PDB entry 5FJ9 | electron microscopy, 4.60 A resolution (low resolution: residue-level contacts below are approximate; hydrogen-bond / salt-bridge calls are withheld) | chains D and G of the 17 polymer chains in the assembly

== Chain D ==
Protein: DNA-directed RNA polymerase III subunit RPC9
Organism: Saccharomyces cerevisiae
Reference sequence: P47076 (RPC9_YEAST); residue numbers follow UniProt; this construct covers 1-161
Amino-acid sequence (161 residues; each row starts with the number of its first residue):
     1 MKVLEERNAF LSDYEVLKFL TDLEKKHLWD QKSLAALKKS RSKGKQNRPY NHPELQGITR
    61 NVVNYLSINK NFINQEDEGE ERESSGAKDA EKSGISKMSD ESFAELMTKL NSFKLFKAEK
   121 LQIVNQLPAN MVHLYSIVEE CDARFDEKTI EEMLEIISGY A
Not modelled in the structure: 36-52, 73-97

== Chain G ==
Protein: DNA-directed RNA polymerase III subunit RPC8
Organism: Saccharomyces cerevisiae
Reference sequence: P35718 (RPC8_YEAST); residue numbers follow UniProt; this construct covers 1-212
Amino-acid sequence (212 residues; each row starts with the number of its first residue):
     1 MFILSKIADL VRIPPDQFHR DTISAITHQL NNKFANKIIP NVGLCITIYD LLTVEEGQLK
    61 PGDGSSYINV TFRAVVFKPF LGEIVTGWIS KCTAEGIKVS LLGIFDDIFI PQNMLFEGCY
   121 YTPEESAWIW PMDEETKLYF DVNEKIRFRI EREVFVDVKP KSPKERELEE RAQLENEIEG
   181 KNEETPQNEK PPAYALLGSC QTDGMGLVSW WE
Not modelled in the structure: 1, 132-136, 174-188
Curated features (UniProtKB/Swiss-Prot):
  - modified residue: Ser162 (Phosphoserine)

== Chain D / chain G interface ==
Contacting residue pairs (44):
  Met1(D) - Ala8(G)
  Met1(D) - Asp9(G)
  Lys2(D) - Ile7(G)
  Lys2(D) - Ala8(G)
  Val3(D) - Lys6(G)
  Val3(D) - Ile7(G)
  Leu4(D) - Lys6(G)
  Leu4(D) - Ala8(G)
  Leu4(D) - Thr71(G)
  Glu5(D) - Lys6(G)
  Glu6(D) - Val42(G)
  Arg7(D) - Ile3(G)
  Arg7(D) - Leu4(G)
  Asn8(D) - Leu4(G)
  Asn8(D) - Lys6(G)
  Asn8(D) - Arg73(G)
  Leu11(D) - Phe2(G)
  Leu11(D) - Ile3(G)
  Leu11(D) - Leu4(G)
  Leu11(D) - Val75(G)
  Asp13(D) - Phe2(G)
  Val16(D) - Phe2(G)
  Phe19(D) - Tyr49(G)
  Leu20(D) - Thr47(G)
  Glu54(D) - Asn36(G)
  Gly57(D) - Asn36(G)
  Ile58(D) - Asn36(G)
  Ile58(D) - Ile46(G)
  Asn61(D) - Gly103(G)
  Asn64(D) - Leu102(G)
  Tyr65(D) - Val85(G)
  Tyr65(D) - Thr86(G)
  Tyr65(D) - Leu101(G)
  Tyr65(D) - Leu102(G)
  Gln122(D) - Glu83(G)
  Gln122(D) - Ile84(G)
  Gln126(D) - Thr86(G)
  Gln126(D) - Arg147(G)
  Leu127(D) - Arg147(G)
  Leu127(D) - Trp211(G)
  Asn130(D) - Glu212(G)
  Val132(D) - Trp211(G)
  His133(D) - Trp211(G)
  Ser136(D) - Arg147(G)
Also at the interface, not in a pair above, chain D (33 interface residues in all): Ala9, Leu23, Leu55, Val62, Asn69, Ala118, Ile137
Also at the interface, not in a pair above, chain G (28 interface residues in all): Ser5, Ala35, Phe80

== Summary ==
Chain D and chain G form an interface of 33 and 28 residues respectively.
Here chain D is DNA-directed RNA polymerase III subunit RPC9 and chain G is DNA-directed RNA polymerase III
subunit RPC8, both from Saccharomyces cerevisiae. Entry 5FJ9 (Cryo-EM structure of yeast apo RNA polymerase
III at 4.6 A) was determined by electron microscopy, deposited together with 5FJ8 and 5FJA.
